Entry 4ROD (X-ray diffraction, 2.70 A resolution); this record covers chains B and T of the 4 polymer chains in the assembly.

== Chain B ==
Protein: TATA-box-binding protein
Source organism: Homo sapiens
UniProtKB: P20226 (TBP_HUMAN); residues 159-339 here = UniProt positions 159-339
Chain sequence (183 residues; each row starts with the number of its first residue):
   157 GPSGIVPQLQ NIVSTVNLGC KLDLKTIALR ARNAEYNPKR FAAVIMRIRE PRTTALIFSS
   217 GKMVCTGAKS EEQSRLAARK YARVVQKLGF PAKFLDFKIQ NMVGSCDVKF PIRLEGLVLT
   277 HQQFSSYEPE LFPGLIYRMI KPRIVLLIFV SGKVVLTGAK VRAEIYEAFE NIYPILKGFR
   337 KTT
Unresolved in the structure: 157, 335-339
Construct notes: expression tag (157-158)
Curated features (UniProtKB/Swiss-Prot):
  - binding site (DNA): Asn-167, Arg-203, Lys-218, Asn-257, Arg-294

== Chain T ==
Molecule: Non-template strand
Sequence (28 nucleotides; each row starts with the number of its first residue):
     1 CCCGCGCAGC TATATAAGGA TCGCAAAA

== Chain B / chain T interface ==
Pairs across the interface (36; chain B residue first):
  Gln-166(B) / DT15(T)  sugar contact
  Gln-166(B) / DA16(T)  sugar contact
  Asn-167(B) / DA14(T)  hydrogen bond to the base
  Asn-167(B) / DT15(T)  base contact
  Val-169(B) / DA14(T)  base contact
  Arg-196(B) / DT11(T)  sugar contact
  Arg-196(B) / DA12(T)  salt bridge to the phosphate
  Phe-197(B) / DT11(T)  base contact
  Phe-197(B) / DA12(T)  base contact
  Ile-201(B) / DA12(T)  phosphate contact
  Ile-201(B) / DT13(T)  sugar contact
  Arg-203(B) / DT13(T)  phosphate contact
  Arg-203(B) / DA14(T)  salt bridge to the phosphate
  Arg-208(B) / DT15(T)  salt bridge to the phosphate
  Thr-210(B) / DT13(T)  phosphate contact
  Thr-210(B) / DA14(T)  sugar contact
  Leu-212(B) / DA12(T)  base contact
  Leu-212(B) / DT13(T)  sugar contact
  Thr-222(B) / DT13(T)  base contact
  Thr-222(B) / DA14(T)  hydrogen bond to the sugar
  Gly-223(B) / DA14(T)  phosphate contact
  Lys-225(B) / DT15(T)  sugar contact
  Val-259(B) / DT15(T)  base contact
  Val-259(B) / DA16(T)  base contact
  Phe-288(B) / DG18(T)  base contact
  Pro-289(B) / DG18(T)  base contact
  Pro-289(B) / DG19(T)  sugar contact
  Leu-303(B) / DA17(T)  base contact
  Phe-305(B) / DA17(T)  sugar contact
  Phe-305(B) / DG18(T)  sugar contact
  Ser-307(B) / DA17(T)  phosphate contact
  Ser-307(B) / DG18(T)  hydrogen bond to the phosphate
  Lys-309(B) / DA17(T)  phosphate contact
  Lys-309(B) / DG18(T)  salt bridge to the phosphate
  Val-311(B) / DA16(T)  base contact
  Val-311(B) / DA17(T)  sugar contact
Other interface residues (no listed pair), chain B (23 interface residues in all): Val-220, Ser-261

== Overview ==
23 residues of chain B face 9 of chain T across their interface, with 3 hydrogen bonds and 4 salt bridges.
Polar contacts include Asn-167(B)/DA14(T), Thr-222(B)/DA14(T) and Ser-307(B)/DG18(T). From UniProt: 5
DNA-binding residues on chain B.
Chain B is TATA-box-binding protein (Homo sapiens) and chain T is Non-template strand; the structure, Human
TFIIB-related factor 2 (Brf2) and TBP bound to TRNAU1 promoter, was determined by X-ray diffraction, deposited
together with 4ROC and 4ROE.
